PDB entry 1S5E | X-ray diffraction, 1.90 A resolution | chains F and G of the 6 polymer chains in the assembly

[Chain F (and G)]
Protein: cholera toxin B protein (CTB)
From: Vibrio cholerae
Notes: chain G of this document is another copy of the same molecule, construct and numbering; everything in this record applies to it too
UniProt: P01556 (CHTB_VIBCH); residues 1-103 here correspond to UniProt positions 22-124 (UniProt number = residue number + 21)
Amino-acid sequence (103 residues; each row starts with the number of its first residue):
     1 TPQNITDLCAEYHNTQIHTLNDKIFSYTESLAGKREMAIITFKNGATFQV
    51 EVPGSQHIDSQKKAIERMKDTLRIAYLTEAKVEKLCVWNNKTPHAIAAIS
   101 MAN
Disulfide bonds: C9-C86

[How chain F and chain G interact]
Pairs across the interface (59; chain F residue first):
  T1(F) - R35(G)
  T1(F) - M37(G)
  T1(F) - Q49(G)
  T1(F) - T92(G)
  P2(F) - R35(G)
  P2(F) - I39(G)
  P2(F) - P93(G)
  Q3(F) - I39(G)
  Q3(F) - T47(G)
  Q3(F) - T92(G)
  I5(F) - T28(G)
  L8(F) - S30(G)
  E11(F) - R35(G)  salt bridge
  Y12(F) - A32(G)
  Y12(F) - G33(G)  hydrogen bond (side chain-backbone)
  Y12(F) - R35(G)
  I58(F) - G33(G)
  I58(F) - E36(G)
  S60(F) - E36(G)  hydrogen bond
  Q61(F) - L31(G)  hydrogen bond (side chain-backbone)
  Q61(F) - A32(G)
  Q61(F) - G33(G)
  Q61(F) - E36(G)
  K63(F) - P53(G)
  K63(F) - E66(G)
  A64(F) - L31(G)  hydrophobic
  R67(F) - E29(G)
  R67(F) - E66(G)  salt bridge
  R67(F) - K69(G)
  R67(F) - D70(G)  salt bridge
  R67(F) - R73(G)
  M68(F) - E29(G)  hydrogen bond (backbone-side chain)
  M68(F) - L31(G)  hydrophobic
  D70(F) - R73(G)
  T71(F) - E29(G)  hydrogen bond
  T71(F) - R73(G)  hydrogen bond
  I74(F) - L77(G)  hydrophobic
  T78(F) - L77(G)
  A80(F) - L77(G)  hydrophobic
  W88(F) - L31(G)  hydrophobic
  I96(F) - L31(G)
  A97(F) - S30(G)
  A97(F) - L31(G)  hydrogen bond (backbone-backbone)
  A97(F) - A32(G)
  A98(F) - E29(G)
  A98(F) - S30(G)
  I99(F) - Y27(G)
  I99(F) - T28(G)
  I99(F) - E29(G)  hydrogen bond (backbone-backbone)
  S100(F) - Y27(G)
  S100(F) - T28(G)
  M101(F) - S26(G)
  M101(F) - Y27(G)  hydrogen bond (backbone-backbone)
  M101(F) - Y76(G)  hydrogen bond (backbone-side chain)
  A102(F) - F25(G)
  A102(F) - S26(G)
  A102(F) - Y76(G)  hydrogen bond (backbone-side chain)
  N103(F) - F25(G)
  N103(F) - Y76(G)
Other interface residues (no listed pair), chain F (30 interface residues in all): N4, I65
Other interface residues (no listed pair), chain G (25 interface residues in all): K34

[In short]
The interface between chain F and chain G involves 30 residues on one side and 25 on the other; the contacts
include 11 hydrogen bonds and 3 salt bridges. Polar pairs include E11(F)-R35(G), R67(F)-E66(G) and
R67(F)-D70(G).
Both chains are cholera toxin B protein (CTB) (Vibrio cholerae). Entry 1S5E (Cholera holotoxin, Crystal form
1) was determined by X-ray diffraction, deposited together with 1S5B, 1S5C, 1S5D and 1S5F.
